PDB entry 6Z27 | X-ray diffraction, 2.10 A resolution | chains L and M of the 3 polymer chains in the assembly

Chain L:
Protein: Reaction center protein L chain
Source organism: Rhodobacter sphaeroides
Reference sequence: P0C0Y8 (RCEL_RHOSH); residues 1-281 here correspond to UniProt positions 2-282 (UniProt number = residue number + 1)
Chain sequence (281 residues; each row starts with the number of its first residue):
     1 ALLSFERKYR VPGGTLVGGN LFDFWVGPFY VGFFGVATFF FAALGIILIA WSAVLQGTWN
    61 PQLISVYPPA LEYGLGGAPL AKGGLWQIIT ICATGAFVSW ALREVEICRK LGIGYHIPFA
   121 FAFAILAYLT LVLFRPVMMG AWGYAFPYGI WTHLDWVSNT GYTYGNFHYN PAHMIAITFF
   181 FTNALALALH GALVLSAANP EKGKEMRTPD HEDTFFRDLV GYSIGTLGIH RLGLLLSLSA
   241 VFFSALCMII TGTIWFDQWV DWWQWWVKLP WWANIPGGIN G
Disordered / not traced: 271-281
Construct notes: engineered mutation Thr-178 (Ser179 in P0C0Y8)

Chain M:
Protein: Reaction center protein M chain
Source organism: Rhodobacter sphaeroides
Reference sequence: P0C0Y9 (RCEM_RHOSH); residues 1-302 here correspond to UniProt positions 2-303 (UniProt number = residue number + 1)
Chain sequence (302 residues; each row starts with the number of its first residue):
     1 AEYQNIFTQV QVRGPADLGM TEDVNLANRS GVGPFSTLLG WFGNAQLGPI YLGSLGVLSL
    61 FSGLMWFFTI GIWFWYQAGW NPAVFLRDLF FFSLEPPAPE YGLSFAAPLK EGGLWLIASF
   121 FMFVAVWSWW GRTYLRAQAL GMGKHTAWAF LSAIWLWMVL GFIRPILMGS WSEAVPYGIF
   181 SHLDWTNNFS LVHGNLFYNP FHGLSIAFLY GSALLFAMHG ATILAVSRFG GERELEQIAD
   241 RGTAAERAAL FWRWTMGFNA TMEGIHRWAI WMAVLVTLTG GIGILLSGTV VDNWYVWGQN
   301 HG
Construct notes: engineered mutation Thr-8 (Ser9 in P0C0Y9)
UniProt features mapped onto this chain:
  - binding site ((7R,8Z)-bacteriochlorophyll b): His-182, His-202
  - binding site (Fe cation): His-219, Glu-234, His-266
  - binding site (a ubiquinone): Trp-252

How chain L and chain M interact:
Residue-residue contacts (205):
  Ala-1(L) / Arg-253(M)  hydrogen bond (backbone-side chain)
  Leu-2(L) / Arg-253(M)
  Leu-3(L) / Leu-250(M)  hydrophobic
  Leu-3(L) / Arg-253(M)
  Leu-3(L) / Asn-259(M)
  Phe-5(L) / Arg-241(M)
  Phe-5(L) / Glu-246(M)
  Glu-6(L) / Leu-250(M)
  Glu-6(L) / Arg-253(M)  salt bridge
  Glu-6(L) / Trp-254(M)  hydrogen bond
  Lys-8(L) / Glu-246(M)  salt bridge
  Tyr-9(L) / Thr-243(M)  hydrogen bond
  Tyr-9(L) / Glu-246(M)  hydrogen bond
  Tyr-9(L) / Arg-247(M)
  Tyr-9(L) / Leu-250(M)  hydrophobic
  Tyr-9(L) / Trp-254(M)
  Arg-10(L) / Arg-253(M)
  Arg-10(L) / Trp-254(M)
  Trp-25(L) / Trp-254(M)
  Pro-28(L) / Arg-253(M)
  Pro-28(L) / Trp-254(M)
  Pro-28(L) / Gly-257(M)
  Phe-29(L) / Trp-254(M)
  Phe-29(L) / Thr-255(M)
  Phe-29(L) / Met-256(M)
  Phe-29(L) / Gly-257(M)
  Tyr-30(L) / Trp-254(M)  hydrogen bond (backbone-backbone)
  Trp-100(L) / Thr-255(M)
  Arg-103(L) / Trp-254(M)  hydrogen bond (side chain-backbone)
  Arg-103(L) / Thr-255(M)  hydrogen bond (side chain-backbone)
  Glu-104(L) / Phe-251(M)
  Glu-104(L) / Thr-255(M)
  Ile-107(L) / Phe-251(M)  hydrophobic
  Ile-107(L) / Trp-254(M)  hydrophobic
  Ile-107(L) / Thr-255(M)
  Cys-108(L) / Phe-251(M)  hydrophobic
  Lys-110(L) / Trp-254(M)
  Leu-111(L) / Arg-247(M)  hydrogen bond (backbone-side chain)
  Leu-111(L) / Leu-250(M)
  Leu-111(L) / Phe-251(M)
  Leu-111(L) / Trp-254(M)  hydrophobic
  Gly-112(L) / Arg-228(M)  hydrogen bond (backbone-side chain)
  Gly-112(L) / Phe-229(M)
  Ile-113(L) / Ala-225(M)
  Ile-113(L) / Val-226(M)  hydrophobic
  Ile-113(L) / Arg-228(M)
  Ile-113(L) / Phe-229(M)  hydrophobic
  Ile-113(L) / Arg-247(M)
  Ile-113(L) / Phe-251(M)  hydrophobic
  Gly-114(L) / Ala-225(M)  hydrogen bond (backbone-backbone)
  Gly-114(L) / Arg-228(M)
  His-116(L) / Gln-4(M)  hydrogen bond (side chain-backbone)
  His-116(L) / Ala-221(M)
  His-116(L) / Leu-224(M)
  His-116(L) / Ala-225(M)
  Ile-117(L) / Ala-221(M)
  Ile-117(L) / Thr-222(M)
  Ile-117(L) / Phe-251(M)  hydrophobic
  Ile-117(L) / Trp-252(M)  hydrophobic
  Trp-151(L) / Phe-197(M)
  Trp-151(L) / Tyr-198(M)  hydrophobic
  Leu-154(L) / Phe-197(M)
  Asp-155(L) / Tyr-198(M)  hydrogen bond
  Val-157(L) / Phe-197(M)  hydrophobic
  Ser-158(L) / Phe-197(M)
  Tyr-162(L) / Asn-187(M)  hydrogen bond
  Tyr-162(L) / Leu-191(M)
  Asn-166(L) / Leu-183(M)
  Asn-166(L) / Asp-184(M)
  Asn-166(L) / Asn-187(M)  hydrogen bond
  His-168(L) / Leu-183(M)  hydrogen bond (side chain-backbone)
  His-168(L) / Thr-186(M)
  His-168(L) / Asn-187(M)
  Tyr-169(L) / Phe-180(M)  hydrogen bond (side chain-backbone)
  Tyr-169(L) / Asp-184(M)  hydrogen bond
  Phe-180(L) / Leu-209(M)
  Phe-180(L) / Ala-213(M)  hydrophobic
  Phe-181(L) / Leu-209(M)  hydrophobic
  Asn-183(L) / Ser-212(M)  hydrogen bond (side chain-backbone)
  Asn-183(L) / Ala-213(M)
  Asn-183(L) / Phe-216(M)
  Ala-184(L) / Ala-273(M)
  Ala-186(L) / Phe-216(M)
  Leu-187(L) / Ser-212(M)
  Leu-187(L) / Phe-216(M)
  Leu-187(L) / Ala-269(M)  hydrophobic
  Ala-188(L) / Ile-270(M)
  Ala-188(L) / Ala-273(M)
  Leu-189(L) / Thr-146(M)
  His-190(L) / His-219(M)
  His-190(L) / Glu-234(M)  salt bridge
  His-190(L) / His-266(M)  hydrogen bond
  Gly-191(L) / His-266(M)
  Ala-192(L) / His-145(M)
  Ala-192(L) / Thr-146(M)
  Ala-192(L) / Ile-270(M)  hydrophobic
  Val-194(L) / Glu-234(M)
  Val-194(L) / Leu-235(M)
  Val-194(L) / His-266(M)
  Leu-195(L) / His-145(M)
  Leu-195(L) / Glu-263(M)
  Leu-195(L) / His-266(M)
  Leu-195(L) / Arg-267(M)
  Leu-195(L) / Ile-270(M)  hydrophobic
  Ser-196(L) / Met-142(M)
  Ser-196(L) / Gly-143(M)  hydrogen bond (backbone-backbone)
  Ser-196(L) / His-145(M)
  Ala-197(L) / Leu-235(M)  hydrophobic
  Ala-198(L) / Leu-235(M)
  Asn-199(L) / Gly-143(M)
  Asn-199(L) / His-145(M)
  Asn-199(L) / Glu-263(M)  hydrogen bond
  Asn-199(L) / Arg-267(M)  hydrogen bond
  Pro-200(L) / Gly-141(M)
  Pro-200(L) / Met-142(M)
  Pro-200(L) / Gly-143(M)
  Glu-201(L) / Gln-138(M)
  Glu-201(L) / Gly-141(M)  hydrogen bond (backbone-backbone)
  Glu-201(L) / Met-142(M)
  Glu-201(L) / Gly-143(M)
  Glu-201(L) / Lys-144(M)  salt bridge
  Lys-204(L) / Gly-141(M)
  Met-206(L) / Leu-235(M)
  Met-206(L) / Ala-239(M)  hydrophobic
  Arg-207(L) / Glu-22(M)  salt bridge
  Arg-207(L) / Leu-140(M)  hydrogen bond (side chain-backbone)
  Arg-207(L) / Gly-141(M)
  Arg-207(L) / Met-142(M)
  Arg-207(L) / Leu-235(M)
  Thr-208(L) / Leu-235(M)
  Pro-209(L) / Leu-235(M)
  Asp-210(L) / Met-20(M)
  His-211(L) / Met-20(M)
  His-211(L) / Glu-22(M)  salt bridge
  His-211(L) / Leu-140(M)
  His-211(L) / Met-142(M)
  Glu-212(L) / Leu-235(M)
  Asp-213(L) / Asn-44(M)
  Thr-214(L) / Gly-19(M)
  Thr-214(L) / Met-20(M)  hydrogen bond (side chain-backbone)
  Thr-214(L) / Arg-29(M)
  Thr-214(L) / Leu-140(M)
  Phe-215(L) / Thr-133(M)
  Phe-215(L) / Arg-136(M)
  Phe-215(L) / Ala-137(M)
  Phe-215(L) / Leu-140(M)  hydrophobic
  Phe-215(L) / Met-142(M)  hydrophobic
  Phe-215(L) / Thr-146(M)
  Arg-217(L) / Asn-44(M)
  Arg-217(L) / Gln-46(M)
  Arg-217(L) / Gly-48(M)
  Arg-217(L) / Pro-49(M)
  Arg-217(L) / Ile-50(M)
  Asp-218(L) / Val-24(M)
  Asp-218(L) / Arg-29(M)  salt bridge
  Asp-218(L) / Ile-50(M)
  Asp-218(L) / Tyr-51(M)  hydrogen bond (backbone-backbone)
  Asp-218(L) / Arg-132(M)  hydrogen bond (backbone-side chain)
  Asp-218(L) / Leu-140(M)
  Leu-219(L) / Trp-129(M)
  Leu-219(L) / Arg-132(M)  hydrogen bond (backbone-side chain)
  Leu-219(L) / Thr-133(M)
  Val-220(L) / Ile-50(M)
  Gly-221(L) / Leu-47(M)
  Gly-221(L) / Gly-48(M)  hydrogen bond (backbone-backbone)
  Gly-221(L) / Pro-49(M)
  Gly-221(L) / Ile-50(M)
  Tyr-222(L) / Leu-39(M)
  Tyr-222(L) / Gly-43(M)
  Tyr-222(L) / Asn-44(M)  hydrogen bond (side chain-backbone)
  Tyr-222(L) / Gln-46(M)
  Tyr-222(L) / Leu-47(M)  hydrophobic
  Ser-223(L) / Asn-44(M)  hydrogen bond (backbone-side chain)
  Ile-224(L) / Gly-43(M)
  Ile-224(L) / Asn-44(M)  hydrogen bond (backbone-backbone)
  Gly-225(L) / Asn-44(M)
  Thr-226(L) / Glu-232(M)
  Leu-227(L) / Asn-5(M)
  Leu-227(L) / Leu-224(M)  hydrophobic
  Leu-227(L) / Glu-232(M)
  Gly-228(L) / Phe-42(M)
  Ile-229(L) / Phe-216(M)
  His-230(L) / His-219(M)  hydrogen bond
  His-230(L) / Gly-220(M)
  His-230(L) / Ile-223(M)
  His-230(L) / Glu-234(M)  salt bridge
  Arg-231(L) / Tyr-3(M)
  Arg-231(L) / Asn-5(M)  hydrogen bond
  Arg-231(L) / Ile-6(M)  hydrogen bond (side chain-backbone)
  Arg-231(L) / Phe-7(M)
  Arg-231(L) / Thr-8(M)  hydrogen bond
  Arg-231(L) / Trp-41(M)  hydrogen bond (side chain-backbone)
  Arg-231(L) / Phe-42(M)  hydrogen bond (side chain-backbone)
  Arg-231(L) / Leu-224(M)
  Leu-232(L) / Phe-42(M)  hydrophobic
  Gly-233(L) / Phe-216(M)
  Leu-234(L) / Ala-217(M)
  Leu-234(L) / Leu-224(M)  hydrophobic
  Leu-235(L) / Phe-42(M)  hydrophobic
  Ser-237(L) / Ala-213(M)
  Ser-237(L) / Ala-217(M)  hydrogen bond (side chain-backbone)
  Trp-263(L) / Phe-180(M)  hydrophobic
  Trp-266(L) / Leu-86(M)
  Trp-266(L) / Arg-87(M)  hydrogen bond (side chain-backbone)
  Val-267(L) / Phe-91(M)  hydrophobic
Other interface residues (no listed pair), chain L (91 interface residues in all): Ala-120, Leu-193, Leu-238, Gln-264, Leu-269
Other interface residues (no listed pair), chain M (94 interface residues in all): Asp-17, Asp-23, Asp-88, Ala-149, Asn-195, Leu-215, Met-218, Ile-238, Ala-249, Met-272

Overview:
91 residues of chain L and 94 residues of chain M are in contact; the contacts include 40 hydrogen bonds and 8
salt bridges. Polar contacts include Glu-6(L)/Arg-253(M), Lys-8(L)/Glu-246(M) and His-190(L)/Glu-234(M).
Chain L is Reaction center protein L chain and chain M is Reaction center protein M chain, both from
Rhodobacter sphaeroides; the structure, Photosynthetic Reaction Center From Rhodobacter Sphaeroides strain RV
LCP crystallization, was determined by X-ray diffraction (same publication as 6Z02 and 6Z1J).
